Entry 2D6O (X-ray diffraction, 1.78 A resolution); this record covers chain X.

Chain X:
Molecule: lectin, galactose binding, soluble 9
From: Mus musculus
Notes: fragment: N-terminal carbohydrate recognition domain(RESIDUES 1-157)
UniProt: Q5SXE6 (Q5SXE6_MOUSE); residue numbers follow UniProt; this construct covers 1-157
Chain sequence (159 residues; numbered -1 to 157; the number before each row is that of its first residue; numbers below 1 keep their minus sign (Ser-1 is residue -1)):
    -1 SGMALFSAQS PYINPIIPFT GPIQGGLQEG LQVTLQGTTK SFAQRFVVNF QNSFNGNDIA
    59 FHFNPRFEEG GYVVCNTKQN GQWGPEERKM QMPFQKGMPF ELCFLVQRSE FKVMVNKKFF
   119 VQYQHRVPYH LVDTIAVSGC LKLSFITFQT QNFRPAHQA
Disordered / not traced: 150-157
Differences from the reference sequence: cloning artifact (-1 to 0)
Cystine bridges: Cys138 forms a disulfide with the same residue of a neighbouring copy of this chain

In short:
Chain X is lectin, galactose binding, soluble 9 (Mus musculus); the structure, Crystal structure of mouse
galectin-9 N-terminal CRD in complex with N-acetyllactosamine dimer, was determined by X-ray diffraction
together with 2D6K, 2D6L, 2D6M, 2D6N and 2D6P from the same study.
